PDB entry 9NBD | electron microscopy, 8.10 A resolution (very low resolution: no residue pairs are listed; an interface is given only as per-side residue counts) | chains A and E of the 8 polymer chains in the assembly

[Chain A]
Name: AUGMIN subunit 1
Source organism: Arabidopsis thaliana
Reference sequence: F4IK01 (AUG1_ARATH); aligned to UniProt positions 1-298 over residues 1-298 (the alignment contains insertions or deletions, so no single offset holds)
Chain sequence (298 residues; numbered 1 to 298; the number before each row is that of its first residue):
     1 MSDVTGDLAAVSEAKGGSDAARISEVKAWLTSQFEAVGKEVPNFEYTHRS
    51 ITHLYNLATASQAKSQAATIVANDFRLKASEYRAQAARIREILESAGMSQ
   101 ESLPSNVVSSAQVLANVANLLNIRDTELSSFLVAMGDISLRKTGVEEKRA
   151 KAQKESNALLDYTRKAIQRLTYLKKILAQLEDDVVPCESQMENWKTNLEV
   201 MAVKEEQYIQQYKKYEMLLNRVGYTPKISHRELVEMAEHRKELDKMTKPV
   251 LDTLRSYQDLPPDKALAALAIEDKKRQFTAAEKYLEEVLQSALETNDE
Disordered / not traced: 1-18
Swiss-Prot annotation at these positions:
  - modified residue: Ser-2 (N-acetylserine)

[Chain E]
Name: AUGMIN subunit 5
Source organism: Arabidopsis thaliana
Reference sequence: Q9FMB4 (AUG5_ARATH); aligned to UniProt positions 1-747 over residues 1-747 (the alignment contains insertions or deletions, so no single offset holds)
Chain sequence (747 residues; each row starts with the number of its first residue):
     1 MQSLSSSAPTPEAILEWLQKEMGYRQLGPYNGSSKSHVPSIDAIRKICRG
    51 NMIPIWNFLINRVKSEKTVERIRRNITVHGGSSNASIGSSVNPGKEESKS
   101 KGRRKDKTVTGESSSYAEDREAALQERELAAKEVERLRNIVRRQRKDLKA
   151 RMLEVSREEAERKRMLDERANYRHKQALLEAYDQQCDEATRIFAEYHKRL
   201 QVYVNQANDAQRSVNSSNEVLSSLSANSEREAVYSTVKGTKSADDVILME
   251 TTRERNIRIVCDLLASRMIERIRNSFPAYEGNGICSLPELETAKLGFEYD
   301 GEITDEMKTVIVNSLRGPPLLLQAIAAYTLRIKTLISREMEKIDVRADAE
   351 MLRYKFENNRVTDNSSSDVSSPSNNQLLERQKAHVQQFLATEDALNKAAE
   401 ARDLCHKFINRLHGSADTATHSFVGGTTQSGSNLRQFELDVWGKEREAAG
   451 LRASLNTLLSEIQRLNKLCAERKEAEDSLKKKWKKIEEFDARRSELETIY
   501 TTLLKANMDAVAFWNQQPLAAREYASATVIPASEVVVDISNSAKDFIEKE
   551 VSAFFQSPDNSLYMLPATPQGLARDPSAIPSICRISAALQYPAGLEGSDA
   601 SLASVLESLEFCLRVRGSEACVLEDLAKAIDLVHIRQDLVESGHSLLDHA
   651 FRAQQKYERTTNYCLDLASEQENTISDQWLPELRTAVQNAQASSEHCKYV
   701 RGLLDEWWEQPASTVVDWVTVDGQSVAAWQNHVKQLLAFYDKESLRT
Disordered / not traced: 79-118, 225-526

[Interface between chain A and chain E]
At this resolution (8 A) residue pairs are not listed: 61 residues of chain A and 75 of chain E lie at the interface.

[In short]
The interface between chain A and chain E involves 61 residues on one side and 75 on the other.
Chain A is AUGMIN subunit 1 and chain E is AUGMIN subunit 5, both from Arabidopsis thaliana; the structure,
AUGMIN Dimer, was determined by electron microscopy, deposited together with 9NA8, 9NA9, 9NBA and 9NBB.
